Entry 8H6P (X-ray diffraction, 2.44 A resolution); this record covers chains A and B.

[Chain A]
Protein: Cyclin-dependent kinase 2
Source organism: Homo sapiens
Notes: EC 2.7.11.22
Reference sequence: P24941 (CDK2_HUMAN); residues 1-297 here = UniProt positions 1-297
Amino-acid sequence (298 residues; row label = number of the first residue in the row; numbering starts at 0):
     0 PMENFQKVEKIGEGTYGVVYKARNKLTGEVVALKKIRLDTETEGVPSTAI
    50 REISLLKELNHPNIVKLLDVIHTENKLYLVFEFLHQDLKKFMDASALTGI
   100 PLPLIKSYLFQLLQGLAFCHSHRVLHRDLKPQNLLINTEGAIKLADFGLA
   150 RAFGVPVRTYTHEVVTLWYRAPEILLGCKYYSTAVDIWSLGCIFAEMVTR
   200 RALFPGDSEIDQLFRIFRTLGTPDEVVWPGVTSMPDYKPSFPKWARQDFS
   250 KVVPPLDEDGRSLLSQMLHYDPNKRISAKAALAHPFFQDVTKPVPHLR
Sequence notes: expression tag (0)
Modified residues: Thr160 (phosphothreonine; TPO)
Curated features (UniProtKB/Swiss-Prot):
  - active site: Asp127 (Proton acceptor)
  - binding site (ATP): Ile10 to Val18, Lys33, Glu81 to Leu83, Asp86, Lys129 to Asn132, Asp145
  - binding site (Mg(2+)): Asn132, Asp145
  - site (CDK7 binding): Lys9, Lys88, Lys89, Leu166
  - modified residue: Met1 (N-acetylmethionine), Lys6 (N6-acetyllysine), Thr14 (Phosphothreonine), Tyr15 (Phosphotyrosine), Tyr19 (Phosphotyrosine), Thr160 (Phosphothreonine)
  - natural variant: Pro45 (P45L: In a glioblastoma multiforme sample)
  - mutagenesis: Lys9 (K9F: Reduced phosphorylation by CAK), Thr14 (T14A: 2-fold increase in activity), Tyr15 (Y15F: 2-fold increase in activity), Lys88 to Lys89 (Reduced phosphorylation by CAK), Thr160 (T160A: Abolishes activity), Leu166 (L166R: Reduced phosphorylation by CAK and reduced kinase activity)

[Chain B]
Protein: G1/S-specific cyclin-E1
Source organism: Homo sapiens
Reference sequence: P24864 (CCNE1_HUMAN); residue numbers follow UniProt; this construct covers 103-373
Amino-acid sequence (271 residues; row label = number of the first residue in the row):
   103 SPLPVLSWANREEVWKIMLNKEKTYLRDQHFLEQHPLLQPKMRAILLDWL
   153 MEVCEVYKLHRETFYLAQDFFDRYMATQENVVKTLLQLIGISSLFIAAKL
   203 EEIYPPKLHQFAYVTDGACSGDEILTMELMIMKALKWRLSPLTIVSWLNV
   253 YMQVAYLNDLHEVLLPQYPQQIFIQIAELLDLCVLDVDCLEFPYGILAAS
   303 ALYHFSSSELMQKVSGYQWCDIENCVKWMVPFAMVIRETGSSKLKHFRGV
   353 ADEDAHNIQTHRDSLDLLDKA
Curated features (UniProtKB/Swiss-Prot):
  - modified residue: Ser103 (Phosphoserine)

[How chain A and chain B interact]
Residue-residue contacts (67):
  Thr41(A) with Leu210(B)
  Glu42(A) with Phe197(B); Lys201(B), hydrogen bond (backbone-side chain); Lys209(B); Leu210(B), hydrogen bond (side chain-backbone)
  Gly43(A) with Lys201(B); Leu227(B); Glu230(B)
  Val44(A) with Lys201(B), hydrogen bond (backbone-side chain); Glu230(B), hydrogen bond (backbone-side chain); Leu231(B), hydrophobic; Met234(B), hydrophobic
  Ser46(A) with Lys201(B)
  Ile49(A) with Lys201(B); Leu202(B), hydrophobic; Met234(B), hydrophobic; Leu241(B), hydrophobic
  Arg50(A) with Lys201(B), hydrogen bond (side chain-backbone); Leu202(B), hydrogen bond (side chain-backbone)
  Ile52(A) with Trp239(B), hydrophobic
  Ser53(A) with Trp239(B); Leu241(B); Ser242(B)
  Lys56(A) with Lys238(B)
  Glu57(A) with Lys123(B), salt bridge; Tyr127(B), hydrogen bond; Arg240(B); Ser242(B)
  Val69(A) with Trp239(B)
  His71(A) with Leu231(B); Lys235(B)
  His119(A) with Trp110(B)
  Ser120(A) with Val116(B); Ile119(B)
  His121(A) with Ile119(B)
  Arg122(A) with Ile119(B); Met120(B); Leu244(B)
  Arg150(A) with Leu202(B), hydrogen bond (side chain-backbone); Glu203(B), salt bridge
  Phe152(A) with Trp110(B), hydrophobic
  Val154(A) with Leu105(B), hydrophobic; Val265(B); Leu266(B)
  Pro155(A) with Asn251(B), hydrogen bond (backbone-side chain); Val252(B), hydrophobic; Gln255(B); Val265(B); Leu266(B)
  Val156(A) with Leu266(B), hydrogen bond (backbone-backbone); Pro268(B)
  Arg157(A) with His162(B), hydrogen bond; Glu203(B), salt bridge; Asp356(B); Asn359(B)
  Thr160(A) with Ile205(B)
  Lys178(A) with Glu355(B), salt bridge
  Tyr179(A) with Leu267(B), hydrophobic; Pro268(B); Glu355(B)
  Ser181(A) with Leu266(B)
  Asn272(A) with Glu264(B)
  Ser276(A) with Ser109(B), hydrogen bond (side chain-backbone); Trp110(B)
  Lys278(A) with Trp110(B); Ala111(B); Asn112(B)
Also at the interface, not in a pair above, chain A (38 interface residues in all): Leu37, Glu40, Leu54, Leu76, Gly153, Tyr159, Thr182, Lys273
Also at the interface, not in a pair above, chain B (43 interface residues in all): Glu115, Ile198, Leu262

[In short]
The interface between chain A and chain B involves 38 residues on one side and 43 on the other; the contacts
include 12 hydrogen bonds and 4 salt bridges. Polar contacts include Glu57(A)-Lys123(B), Arg150(A)-Glu203(B)
and Arg157(A)-Glu203(B).
Chain A is Cyclin-dependent kinase 2 and chain B is G1/S-specific cyclin-E1, both from Homo sapiens; the
structure, Complex structure of CDK2/Cyclin E1 and a potent, selective macrocyclic inhibitor, was determined
by X-ray diffraction (same publication as 8H6T).
